Entry 6IQ4 (X-ray diffraction, 2.25 A resolution); this record covers chains E and I of the 10 polymer chains in the assembly.

# Chain E
Name: Histone H3.1
Organism: Homo sapiens
UniProt: P68431 (H31_HUMAN); residues 38-135 here correspond to UniProt positions 39-136 (UniProt number = residue number + 1)
Sequence (98 residues; row label = number of the first residue in the row):
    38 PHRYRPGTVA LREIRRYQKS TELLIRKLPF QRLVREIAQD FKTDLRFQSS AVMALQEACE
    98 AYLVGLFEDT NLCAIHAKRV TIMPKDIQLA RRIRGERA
Curated features (UniProtKB/Swiss-Prot):
  - modified residue: Tyr41 (Phosphotyrosine), Lys56 (N6,N6,N6-trimethyllysine), Ser57 (Phosphoserine), Lys64 (N6-(2-hydroxyisobutyryl)lysine), Lys79 (N6,N6,N6-trimethyllysine), Thr80 (Phosphothreonine), Ser86 (Phosphoserine), Thr107 (Phosphothreonine), Lys115 (N6-acetyllysine), Lys122 (N6-(2-hydroxyisobutyryl)lysine)
Bound ions: Mg2+: Asp77 (shared with 1 residue of chain D)
Ligand contacts: 4-diphenylphosphanylbenzoic acid (XIS): Lys122, Gln125, Leu126, Arg129, Arg134

# Chain I
Molecule: 145-nt DNA strand
Organism: Homo sapiens
Sequence (145 nucleotides; each row starts with the number of its first residue; numbers below 1 keep their minus sign (DA-72 is residue -72)):
   -72 ATCAATATCC ACCTGCAGAT ACTACCAAAA GTGTATTTGG AAACTGCTCC ATCAAAAGGC
   -12 ATGTTCAGCT GAATCAGCTG AACATGCCTT TTGATGGAGC AGTTTCCAAA TACACTTTTG
    48 GTAGTATCTG CAGGTGGATA TTGAT

# Interface between chain E and chain I
Pairs across the interface - 28 pairs, chain E then chain I:
  His39(E) with DA-68(I), phosphate contact; DT-67(I), sugar contact
  Arg40(E) with DA9(I), hydrogen bond to the base; DC10(I), hydrogen bond to the sugar
  Tyr41(E) with DT-67(I), sugar contact; DA-66(I), sugar contact; DA9(I), sugar contact; DC10(I), hydrogen bond to the phosphate
  Arg42(E) with DA9(I), sugar contact
  Pro43(E) with DA8(I), phosphate contact; DA9(I), sugar contact
  Gly44(E) with DA8(I), hydrogen bond to the phosphate; DA9(I), hydrogen bond to the phosphate
  Thr45(E) with DA9(I), hydrogen bond to the phosphate
  Val46(E) with DA9(I), hydrogen bond to the phosphate; DC10(I), phosphate contact
  Ala47(E) with DA9(I), hydrogen bond to the phosphate
  Arg49(E) with DA-66(I), sugar contact; DT-65(I), phosphate contact
  Arg63(E) with DT17(I), phosphate contact; DT18(I), salt bridge to the phosphate
  Lys64(E) with DT18(I), hydrogen bond to the phosphate
  Leu65(E) with DT17(I), phosphate contact; DT18(I), hydrogen bond to the phosphate
  Pro66(E) with DT17(I), phosphate contact
  Arg69(E) with DT17(I), salt bridge to the phosphate
  Arg83(E) with DG26(I), sugar contact; DC27(I), sugar contact
Also at the interface, not in a pair above, chain E (20 interface residues in all): Lys56, Asp81, Lys115, Thr118
Also at the interface, not in a pair above, chain I (14 interface residues in all): DC-64, DG-2, DG7

# Summary
20 residues of chain E and 14 residues of chain I are in contact, with 10 hydrogen bonds and 2 salt bridges.
Among the polar pairs are Arg40(E)-DA9(I), Arg40(E)-DC10(I) and Tyr41(E)-DC10(I). Ligands of chain E:
4-diphenylphosphanylbenzoic acid.
Here chain E is Histone H3.1 and chain I is a 145-nt DNA strand, both from Homo sapiens. Entry 6IQ4
(Nucleosome core particle cross-linked with a hetero-binuclear molecule possessing RAPTA and gold(I)
4-(diphenylphosphino)benzoic acid groups) was determined by X-ray diffraction.
